Entry 8W5O (electron microscopy, 3.60 A resolution); this record covers chains b and A of the 5 polymer chains in the assembly.

# Chain b (and A)
Protein: Minor capsid protein A1
Organism: Escherichia phage Qbeta
Notes: chain A of this document is another copy of the same molecule, construct and numbering; everything in this record applies to it too
Reference sequence: Q8LTE1 (A1_BPQBE); residues 0-132 here correspond to UniProt positions 1-133 (UniProt number = residue number + 1)
Chain sequence (133 residues; row label = number of the first residue in the row; numbering starts at 0):
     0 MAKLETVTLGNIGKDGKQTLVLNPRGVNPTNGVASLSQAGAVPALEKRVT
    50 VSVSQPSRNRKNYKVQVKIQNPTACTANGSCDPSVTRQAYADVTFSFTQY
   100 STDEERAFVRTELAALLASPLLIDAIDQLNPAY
Unresolved in the structure: 0 (chain A: 0-1, 132)

# Chain b / chain A interface
Contacting residue pairs (10):
  Asn27(b) - Gln54(A)
  Pro28(b) - Pro28(A)
  Ala40(b) - Thr101(A)
  Ala40(b) - Arg105(A)  hydrogen bond (backbone-side chain)
  Pro42(b) - Tyr62(A)  hydrophobic
  Pro42(b) - Gln98(A)
  Pro42(b) - Ser100(A)
  Ala43(b) - Gln98(A)
  Ala43(b) - Tyr99(A)  hydrophobic
  Val84(b) - Tyr99(A)  hydrogen bond (backbone-side chain)
Interface residues without a listed pair, chain b (9 interface residues in all): Thr29, Val41, Ser83
Interface residues without a listed pair, chain A (10 interface residues in all): Val26, Asp102

# Summary
9 residues of chain b and 10 residues of chain A are in contact, with 2 hydrogen bonds. Among the polar pairs
are Ala40(b)-Arg105(A) and Val84(b)-Tyr99(A).
Chain b and chain A are both Minor capsid protein A1 (Escherichia phage Qbeta); the structure, Cryo-EM
structure of Qb-Ab31, was determined by electron microscopy (same publication as 8W5D, 8W5E, 8W5F, 8W5G, 8W5L,
8W5M and 8 further entries).
